Entry 4NIR (X-ray diffraction, 1.77 A resolution); this record covers chain A.

Chain A:
Name: Dihydropteroate Synthase
From: Bacillus anthracis
Notes: EC 2.5.1.15
Reference sequence: Q81VW8 (Q81VW8_BACAN); residues 2-277 here correspond to UniProt positions 5-280 (UniProt number = residue number + 3)
Amino-acid sequence (297 residues; row label = number of the first residue in the row; numbers below 1 keep their minus sign (Met-19 is residue -19)):
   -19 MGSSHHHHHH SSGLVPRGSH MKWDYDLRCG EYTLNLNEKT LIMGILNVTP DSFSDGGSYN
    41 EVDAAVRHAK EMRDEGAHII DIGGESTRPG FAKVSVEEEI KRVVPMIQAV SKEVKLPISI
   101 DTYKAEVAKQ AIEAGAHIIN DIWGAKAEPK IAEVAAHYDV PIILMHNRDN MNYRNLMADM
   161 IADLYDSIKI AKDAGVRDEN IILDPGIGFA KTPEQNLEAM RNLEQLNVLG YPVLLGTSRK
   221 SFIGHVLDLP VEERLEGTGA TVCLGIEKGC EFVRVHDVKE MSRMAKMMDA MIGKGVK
Not modelled in the structure: -19 to 0, 275-277
Construct notes: expression tag (-19 to 1)
Residues lining bound ligands:
  - 6DH (3-[6-(trifluoromethyl)-1H-benzimidazol-2-yl]propan-1-ol), molecule 1: Tyr103, Trp123, Lys126, Ala127, Asn147, Arg148, Asp149, Asn150
  - 6DH, molecule 2: Leu235, Glu236, Lys259, Glu260, Met261, Met264
What the authors report for this chain:
  - binding site for 6DH: Leu235, Glu236, Glu260, Met264

Overview:
Ligands of chain A: compound 6DH. From the paper: a binding site for 6DH at Leu235, Glu236 and Glu260 among
others.
Chain A is Dihydropteroate Synthase (Bacillus anthracis); the structure, Crystal structure of B. anthracis
DHPS with compound 6: 3-[6-(trifluoromethyl)-1H-benzimidazol-2-yl]propan-1-ol, was determined by X-ray
diffraction, deposited together with 4NHV, 4NIL and 4NL1.
